Entry 7X90 (electron microscopy, 4.20 A resolution (low resolution: residue-level contacts below are approximate; hydrogen-bond / salt-bridge calls are withheld)); this record covers chains F and G of the 3 polymer chains in the assembly.

Chain F:
Molecule: Ab326 light chain
Source organism: Homo sapiens
Amino-acid sequence (240 residues; numbered -25 to 214; the number before each row is that of its first residue; numbers below 1 keep their minus sign (Met-25 is residue -25)):
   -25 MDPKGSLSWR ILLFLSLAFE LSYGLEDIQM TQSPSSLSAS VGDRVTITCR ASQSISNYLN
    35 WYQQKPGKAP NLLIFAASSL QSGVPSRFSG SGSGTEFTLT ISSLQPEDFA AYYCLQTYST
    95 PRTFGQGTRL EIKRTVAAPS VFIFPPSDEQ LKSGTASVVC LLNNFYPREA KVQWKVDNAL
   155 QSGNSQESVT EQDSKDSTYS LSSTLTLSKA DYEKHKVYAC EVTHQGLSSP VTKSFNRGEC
Disordered / not traced: -25 to 0, 108-214
Cystine bridges: Cys23-Cys88

Chain G:
Molecule: Spike glycoprotein
Source organism: Severe acute respiratory syndrome coronavirus 2
Reference sequence: P0DTC2 (SPIKE_SARS2); numbering as in UniProt (aligned over 1-1208)
Amino-acid sequence (1278 residues; row label = number of the first residue in the row):
     1 MFVFLVLLPL VSSQCVNLTT RTQLPPAYTN SFTRGVYYPD KVFRSSVLHS TQDLFLPFFS
    61 NVTWFHAIHV SGTNGTKRFD NPVLPFNDGV YFASTEKSNI IRGWIFGTTL DSKTQSLLIV
   121 NNATNVVIKV CEFQFCNDPF LGVYYHKNNK SWMESEFRVY SSANNCTFEY VSQPFLMDLE
   181 GKQGNFKNLR EFVFKNIDGY FKIYSKHTPI NLVRDLPQGF SALEPLVDLP IGINITRFQT
   241 LLALHRSYLT PGDSSSGWTA GAAAYYVGYL QPRTFLLKYN ENGTITDAVD CALDPLSETK
   301 CTLKSFTVEK GIYQTSNFRV QPTESIVRFP NITNLCPFGE VFNATRFASV YAWNRKRISN
   361 CVADYSVLYN SASFSTFKCY GVSPTKLNDL CFTNVYADSF VIRGDEVRQI APGQTGKIAD
   421 YNYKLPDDFT GCVIAWNSNN LDSKVGGNYN YLYRLFRKSN LKPFERDIST EIYQAGSTPC
   481 NGVEGFNCYF PLQSYGFQPT NGVGYQPYRV VVLSFELLHA PATVCGPKKS TNLVKNKCVN
   541 FNFNGLTGTG VLTESNKKFL PFQQFGRDIA DTTDAVRDPQ TLEILDITPC SFGGVSVITP
   601 GTNTSNQVAV LYQDVNCTEV PVAIHADQLT PTWRVYSTGS NVFQTRAGCL IGAEHVNNSY
   661 ECDIPIGAGI CASYQTQTNS PGSASSVASQ SIIAYTMSLG AENSVAYSNN SIAIPTNFTI
   721 SVTTEILPVS MTKTSVDCTM YICGDSTECS NLLLQYGSFC TQLNRALTGI AVEQDKNTQE
   781 VFAQVKQIYK TPPIKDFGGF NFSQILPDPS KPSKRSPIED LLFNKVTLAD AGFIKQYGDC
   841 LGDIAARDLI CAQKFNGLTV LPPLLTDEMI AQYTSALLAG TITSGWTFGA GPALQIPFPM
   901 QMAYRFNGIG VTQNVLYENQ KLIANQFNSA IGKIQDSLSS TPSALGKLQD VVNQNAQALN
   961 TLVKQLSSNF GAISSVLNDI LSRLDPPEAE VQIDRLITGR LQSLQTYVTQ QLIRAAEIRA
  1021 SANLAATKMS ECVLGQSKRV DFCGKGYHLM SFPQSAPHGV VFLHVTYVPA QEKNFTTAPA
  1081 ICHDGKAHFP REGVFVSNGT HWFVTQRNFY EPQIITTDNT FVSGNCDVVI GIVNNTVYDP
  1141 LQPELDSFKE ELDKYFKNHT SPDVDLGDIS GINASVVNIQ KEIDRLNEVA KNLNESLIDL
  1201 QELGKYEQAA AGSGYIPEAP RDGQAYVRKD GEWVLLSTFL GSSGRENLYF QGGGGSGLND
  1261 IFEAQKIEWH EGHHHHHH
Disordered / not traced: 1-333, 528-1278
Sequence notes: engineered mutation Gly682 (Arg in P0DTC2), Ser683 (Arg in P0DTC2), Ser685 (Arg in P0DTC2), Pro817 (Phe in P0DTC2), Pro892 (Ala in P0DTC2), Pro899 (Ala in P0DTC2), Pro942 (Ala in P0DTC2), Pro986 (Lys in P0DTC2), Pro987 (Val in P0DTC2); expression tag (1209-1278)
Cystine bridges: Cys336-Cys361, Cys379-Cys432, Cys391-Cys525, Cys480-Cys488
Covalently attached groups: N-acetylglucosamine (NAG) linked to Asn343
Curated features (UniProtKB/Swiss-Prot):
  - region: Asn280 to Cys301 (Putative superantigen), Arg403 to Asp405 (Integrin-binding motif), Asn448 to Phe456 (Immunodominant HLA epitope recognized by the CD8+), Pro681, Ala684 (Putative superantigen), Ser816 to Tyr837 (Fusion peptide 1), Lys835 to Phe855 (Fusion peptide 2), Asp1163 to Glu1202 (Heptad repeat 2)
  - site: Arg815, Ser816 (Cleavage)
  - glycosylation: Asn17 (N-linked (GlcNAc...) (complex) asparagine), Asn61 (N-linked (GlcNAc...) (hybrid) asparagine), Asn74 (N-linked (GlcNAc...) (complex) asparagine), Asn122 (N-linked (GlcNAc...) (hybrid) asparagine), Asn149 (N-linked (GlcNAc...) (complex) asparagine), Asn165 (N-linked (GlcNAc...) (complex) asparagine), Asn234 (N-linked (GlcNAc...) (high mannose) asparagine), Asn282 (N-linked (GlcNAc...) (complex) asparagine), Thr323 (O-linked (GalNAc) threonine), Ser325 (O-linked (HexNAc...) serine), Asn331 (N-linked (GlcNAc...) (complex) asparagine), Asn343 (N-linked (GlcNAc...) (complex) asparagine), Asn603 (N-linked (GlcNAc...) (hybrid) asparagine), Asn616 (N-linked (GlcNAc...) (complex) asparagine), Asn657 (N-linked (GlcNAc...) (complex) asparagine), Thr676 (O-linked (GlcNAc...) threonine), Thr678 (O-linked (GlcNAc...) threonine), Asn709 (N-linked (GlcNAc...) (high mannose) asparagine), Asn717 (N-linked (GlcNAc...) (hybrid) asparagine), Asn801 (N-linked (GlcNAc...) (hybrid) asparagine) and 6 more in UniProt
  - natural variant: Leu5 (L5F: In strain: Iota/B.1.526), Ser13 (S13I: In strain: Epsilon/B.1.427/B.1.429), Leu18 (L18F: In strain: Beta/B.1.351, Gamma/P.1 and 1 more), Thr19 (T19I: In strain: Omicron/BQ.1.1, Omicron/XBB.1.5 and 1 more; T19R: In strain: Delta/B.1.617.2, Omicron/BA.2 and 4 more), Thr20 (T20N: In strain: Gamma/P.1), Leu24 to Ala27 (sequence variant, change not given here; In strain: Omicron/BA.2, Omicron/BA.2.12.1 and 6 more), Pro26 (P26S: In strain: Gamma/P.1), Gln52 (Q52H: In strain: Omicron/EG.5.1), Ala67 (A67V: In strain: Eta/B.1.525, Omicron/BA.1), His69 to Val70 (deletion: In strain: Alpha/B.1.1.7, Eta/B.1.525 and 5 more), Gly75 (G75V: In strain: Lambda/C.37), Thr76 (T76I: In strain: Lambda/C.37), 82 further natural variant entries in UniProt
  - mutagenesis: His69 to Val70 (Increased incorporation of cleaved spike into virions), Asn121 (N121Q: Partial loss of biliverdin affinity), Arg190 (R190K: Partial loss of biliverdin affinity), Asn234 (N234Q: Increased resistance to neutralizing antibodies), Asn331 (N331Q: Reduced viral infectivity), Asn343 (N343Q: Reduced viral infectivity), Leu452 (L452R: Increased resistance to neutralizing antibodies. Decreases HLA binding to NF9 epitope. Increased binding affinity to human ACE2), Tyr453 (Y453F: Decreased HLA binding to NF9 epitope. Increased binding affinity to human ACE2), Ala475 (A475V: Increased resistance to neutralizing antibodies), Val483 (V483A: Increased resistance to neutralizing antibodies), Glu484 (E484D: Increased replication in human TMEM106B overexpressing cells), Phe490 (F490L: Increased resistance to neutralizing antibodies and human covalescent sera neutralization), 12 further mutagenesis entries in UniProt
What the authors report for this chain:
  - mutagenesis - E484K: abolished binding to Ab326
  - mutagenesis - T478K: abolished binding to Ab159
  - mutagenesis - E484K: abolished binding to Ab354
  - mutagenesis - E484K: abolished binding to Ab496

Interface between chain F and chain G:
Residue-residue contacts - 10 pairs, chain F then chain G:
  Tyr32(F) - Gly485(G)
  Tyr32(F) - Phe486(G)
  Tyr32(F) - Tyr489(G)
  Ser56(F) - Tyr449(G)
  Thr91(F) - Glu484(G)
  Tyr92(F) - Glu484(G)
  Tyr92(F) - Gly485(G)
  Tyr92(F) - Phe486(G)
  Ser93(F) - Glu484(G)
  Arg96(F) - Glu484(G)
Interface residues without a listed pair, chain F (7 interface residues in all): Ser30
Interface residues without a listed pair, chain G (7 interface residues in all): Val483, Asn487

Summary:
The chain F/chain G interface involves 7 residues from each chain. Covalently linked N-acetylglucosamine: at
Asn343(G). From UniProt: 24 mutagenesis sites on chain G. From the paper: E484K of chain G abolishes binding
to Ab326; T478K of chain G abolishes binding to Ab159.
Here chain F is Ab326 light chain (Homo sapiens) and chain G is Spike glycoprotein (Severe acute respiratory
syndrome coronavirus 2). Entry 7X90 (The SARS-CoV-2 receptor binding domain bound with the Fab fragment of a
human neutralizing antibody Ab326) was determined by electron microscopy, deposited together with 7X8W, 7X8Y,
7X8Z, 7X91 and 7X92.
